Entry 7O0Y (electron microscopy, 3.30 A resolution); this record covers chains B and C of the 5 polymer chains in the assembly.

[Chain B (and C)]
Molecule: Probable ABC transporter ATP-binding protein NosF
From: Pseudomonas stutzeri ATCC 14405
Notes: chain C of this document is another copy of the same molecule, construct and numbering; everything in this record applies to it too
UniProt: P19844 (NOSF_PSEST); residues 1-308 here = UniProt positions 1-308
Chain sequence (308 residues; row label = number of the first residue in the row):
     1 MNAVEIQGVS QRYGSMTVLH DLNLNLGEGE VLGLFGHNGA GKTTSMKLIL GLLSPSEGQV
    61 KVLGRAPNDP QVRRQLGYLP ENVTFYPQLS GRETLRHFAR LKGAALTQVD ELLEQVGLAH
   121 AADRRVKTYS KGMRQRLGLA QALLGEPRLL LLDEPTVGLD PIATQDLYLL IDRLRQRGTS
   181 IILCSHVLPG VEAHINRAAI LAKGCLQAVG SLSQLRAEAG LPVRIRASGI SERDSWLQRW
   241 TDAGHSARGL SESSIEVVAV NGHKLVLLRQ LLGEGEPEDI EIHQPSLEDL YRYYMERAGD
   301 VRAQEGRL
Disordered / not traced: 300-308 (chain C: 1, 300-308)

[How chain B and chain C interact]
Residue-residue contacts (53):
  H37(B) with D160(C), salt bridge
  N38(B) with D160(C)
  L159(B) with H186(C)
  D160(B) with H37(C), salt bridge; H186(C), salt bridge
  P161(B) with L188(C), hydrophobic; Y291(C); R292(C)
  I162(B) with Y291(C); R292(C); M295(C), hydrophobic
  Q165(B) with R292(C)
  H186(B) with L159(C); D160(C), salt bridge; P161(C)
  V187(B) with V187(C), hydrophobic
  L188(B) with P161(C), hydrophobic
  P189(B) with P189(C)
  K264(B) with E278(C), hydrogen bond (side chain-backbone); D279(C)
  L265(B) with E276(C); P277(C); E278(C)
  L268(B) with L272(C)
  R269(B) with L272(C), hydrogen bond (side chain-backbone); G275(C), hydrogen bond (side chain-backbone); P277(C)
  L272(B) with L268(C); R269(C); L272(C), hydrophobic
  P277(B) with K264(C); L265(C); L268(C), hydrophobic
  E278(B) with K264(C), hydrogen bond (backbone-side chain)
  D279(B) with K264(C); Q284(C)
  I280(B) with L268(C), hydrophobic; I282(C); Q284(C), hydrogen bond (backbone-side chain)
  E281(B) with I282(C); Q284(C)
  I282(B) with I280(C); E281(C); I282(C), hydrogen bond (backbone-backbone)
  H283(B) with H283(C), hydrogen bond
  Q284(B) with D279(C); E281(C)
  E288(B) with P161(C); Q165(C)
  Y291(B) with P161(C); I162(C), hydrophobic
  R292(B) with I162(C); Q165(C)
Other interface residues (no listed pair), chain B (31 interface residues in all): G190, R216, D289, M295
Other interface residues (no listed pair), chain C (32 interface residues in all): G190, N261, L271, E288

[Summary]
31 residues of chain B and 32 residues of chain C are in contact, with 7 hydrogen bonds and 4 salt bridges.
Among the polar pairs are H37(B)-D160(C), D160(B)-H186(C) and K264(B)-E278(C).
Chain B and chain C are both Probable ABC transporter ATP-binding protein NosF (Pseudomonas stutzeri ATCC
14405); the structure, ABC transporter NosDFY, nucleotide-free in GDN, was determined by electron microscopy,
deposited together with 7O0Z, 7O10, 7O11, 7O12, 7O13, 7O14 and 10 further entries.
